PDB entry 2WSC | X-ray diffraction, 3.30 A resolution | chains H and L of the 18 polymer chains in the assembly

== Chain H ==
Protein: Photosystem I reaction center subunit VI, chloroplastic
Source organism: Spinacia oleracea
UniProtKB: P22179 (PSAH_SPIOL); residues -48 to 95 here correspond to UniProt positions 1-144 (UniProt number = residue number + 49)
Chain sequence (144 residues; numbered -48 to 95; the number before each row is that of its first residue; numbers below 1 keep their minus sign (Met-48 is residue -48)):
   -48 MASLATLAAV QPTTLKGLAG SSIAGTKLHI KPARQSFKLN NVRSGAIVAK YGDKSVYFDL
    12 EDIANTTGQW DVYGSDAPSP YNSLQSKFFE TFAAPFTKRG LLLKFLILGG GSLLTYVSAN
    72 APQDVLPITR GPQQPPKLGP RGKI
Not modelled in the structure: -48 to 9, 79-95
Residues lining bound ligands:
  - chlorophyll a (CLA), molecule 1: Asn33, Ser34, Gln36
  - chlorophyll a (CLA), molecule 2: Leu64, Leu65, Val68, Ser69
  - beta-D-fructofuranose (FRU): Ala72, Pro73, Gln74

== Chain L ==
Protein: Photosystem I reaction center subunit XI, chloroplastic
Source organism: Spinacia oleracea
UniProtKB: Q41385 (PSAL_SPIOL); residues -47 to 168 here correspond to UniProt positions 1-216 (UniProt number = residue number + 48)
Chain sequence (216 residues; each row starts with the number of its first residue; numbers below 1 keep their minus sign (Met-47 is residue -47)):
   -47 MAATTSPMAS QLKSGFTTKA LVVPKGISGP ALRGFPSPRR HTSFTVRAIK TEKPTYQVIQ
    13 PLNGDPFIGG LETPVTSSPL IAWYLSNLPA YRTAVNPLLR GVEVGLAHGF LLVGPFVKAG
    73 PLRNTEYAGA AGSLAAAGLV VILSMCLTMY GIASFKEGEP SIAPALTLTG RKKQPDQLQS
   133 ADGWAKFTGG FFFGGVSGVT WACFLMYVLD LPYYFK
Not modelled in the structure: -47 to 4, 166-168
Metal / ion sites: chlorophyll a Mg near Glu55 (its only coordinating residue here)
Residues lining bound ligands:
  - beta-carotene (BCR): Leu95, Cys98, Leu99, Met101, Tyr102, Trp136
  - beta-carotene / chlorophyll a: Tyr36, Leu40, Glu55, Val56, Ala59, His60, Leu63, Phe68, Leu91
  - chlorophyll a (CLA), molecule 1: Gly22, Thr25, Pro26, Val27, Thr28, Ile33, Tyr36, Leu37
  - chlorophyll a (CLA), molecule 2: Leu23, Thr25, Pro26
  - chlorophyll a (CLA), molecule 3: Val27, Thr28, Leu32, Ile33, Tyr36
  - chlorophyll a (CLA), molecule 4: Tyr36, Asn39, Glu55, Leu58, Ala59, Trp153
  - chlorophyll a (CLA), molecule 5: His60, Leu63, Leu64, Leu91, Leu95
  - chlorophyll a (CLA), molecule 6: Phe62, Leu63, Gly66, Pro67, Lys70, Leu157, Tyr159
  - chlorophyll a (CLA), molecule 7: Leu64, Pro67, Phe68, Ala71, Gly72, Pro73, Leu74
  - chlorophyll a (CLA), molecule 8: Pro73, Leu86, Ala87
  - chlorophyll a (CLA), molecule 9: Leu91, Ile94, Tyr102, Ala105
  - chlorophyll a (CLA), molecule 10: Ile94, Met97, Cys98

== Interface between chain H and chain L ==
Pairs across the interface - 21 pairs, chain H then chain L:
  Pro29(H) with Trp35(L)
  Ser30(H) with Trp35(L), hydrogen bond
  Tyr32(H) with Asn39(L), hydrogen bond (backbone-side chain); Arg44(L), hydrogen bond; Ala46(L), hydrophobic
  Asn33(H) with Asn39(L)
  Gln36(H) with Leu51(L)
  Ser37(H) with Leu51(L)
  Phe40(H) with Leu51(L), hydrophobic; Val54(L), hydrophobic
  Ala44(H) with Phe145(L), hydrophobic
  Phe47(H) with Thr100(L); Thr140(L); Gly141(L)
  Arg50(H) with Ala137(L)
  Leu54(H) with Met97(L), hydrophobic; Thr100(L)
  Leu57(H) with Phe144(L), hydrophobic
  Ile58(H) with Met97(L), hydrophobic
  Leu65(H) with Ala89(L); Gly90(L)
Interface residues without a listed pair, chain H (16 interface residues in all): Pro31, Phe43
Interface residues without a listed pair, chain L (18 interface residues in all): Ser38, Val93, Ser96

== In short ==
16 residues of chain H and 18 residues of chain L are in contact, with 3 hydrogen bonds. Polar contacts
include Ser30(H)-Trp35(L), Tyr32(H)-Asn39(L) and Tyr32(H)-Arg44(L). 2 chlorophyll a molecules are bound
between chain H and chain L. Chain H binds beta-D-fructofuranose.
Chain H is Photosystem I reaction center subunit VI, chloroplastic and chain L is Photosystem I reaction
center subunit XI, chloroplastic, both from Spinacia oleracea; the structure, Improved Model of Plant
Photosystem I, was determined by X-ray diffraction (same publication as 3LW5, 2WSE and 2WSF).
